6X5P - chains A and B; structure by X-ray diffraction, 2.00 A resolution.

== Chain A ==
Molecule: Coagulation factor IX
From: Homo sapiens
Notes: EC 3.4.21.22
UniProt: P00740 (FA9_HUMAN); residues 16-250 here correspond to UniProt positions 227-461 (UniProt number = residue number + 211)
Chain sequence (235 residues; each row starts with the number of its first residue):
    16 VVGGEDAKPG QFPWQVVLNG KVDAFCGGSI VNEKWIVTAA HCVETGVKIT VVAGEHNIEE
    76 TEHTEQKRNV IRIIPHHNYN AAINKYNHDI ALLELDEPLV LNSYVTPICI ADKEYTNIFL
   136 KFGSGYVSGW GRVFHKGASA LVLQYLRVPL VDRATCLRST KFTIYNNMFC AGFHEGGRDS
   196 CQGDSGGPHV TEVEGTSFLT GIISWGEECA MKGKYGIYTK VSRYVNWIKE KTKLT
Not modelled in the structure: 60-61, 250
Differences from the reference sequence: engineered mutation Ala153 (Arg364 in P00740)
Cystine bridges: Cys41-Cys57, Cys171-Cys185, Cys196-Cys224
Ligand contacts: UQD (3-chloro-4-{[5-hydroxy-6-(4-methylphenyl)pyrimidin-4-yl]amino}benzene-1-carboximidamide): Phe40, Cys41, His56, Cys57, Glu59, Lys100, Tyr101, Asp194, Ser195, Cys196, Gln197, Ser200, Ile218, Ser219, Trp220, Gly221, Glu222, Glu223, Cys224, Gly231
Swiss-Prot annotation at these positions:
  - active site (Charge relay system): His56, Asp104, Ser200
  - binding site (Ca(2+)): Glu70, Asn72, Glu75, Glu77, Glu80

== Chain B ==
Molecule: Coagulation factor IX
From: Homo sapiens
Notes: EC 3.4.21.22
UniProt: P00740 (FA9_HUMAN); residues 85-145 here correspond to UniProt positions 131-191 (UniProt number = residue number + 46)
Chain sequence (62 residues; numbered 84 to 145; the number before each row is that of its first residue):
    84 MDVTCNIKNG RCEQFCKNSA DNKVVCSCTE GYRLAENQKS CEPAVPFPCG RVSVSQTSKL
   144 TR
Not modelled in the structure: 84-85, 102-106, 140-145
Differences from the reference sequence: initiating methionine (84)
Cystine bridges: Cys88-Cys99, Cys95-Cys109, Cys111-Cys124
Swiss-Prot annotation at these positions:
  - site: Arg145 (Cleavage)

== Chain A / chain B interface ==
Disulfides between the chains: Cys124(A)-Cys132(B)
Pairs across the interface (42; chain A residue first):
  Lys23(A) - Gln139(B)  hydrogen bond (side chain-backbone)
  Pro24(A) - Val137(B)
  Pro24(A) - Gln139(B)  hydrogen bond (backbone-side chain)
  Gly25(A) - Val135(B)
  Gly25(A) - Val137(B)
  Gln26(A) - Val135(B)
  Gln26(A) - Gln139(B)
  Pro28(A) - Arg134(B)
  Trp29(A) - Gly133(B)
  Trp29(A) - Arg134(B)
  Leu116(A) - Phe130(B)
  Asn117(A) - Phe130(B)
  Ser118(A) - Phe130(B)
  Ser118(A) - Ser136(B)  hydrogen bond
  Ser118(A) - Val137(B)
  Tyr119(A) - Val137(B)  hydrophobic
  Thr121(A) - Pro131(B)
  Pro122(A) - Cys132(B)
  Pro122(A) - Gly133(B)  hydrogen bond (backbone-backbone)
  Ile123(A) - Cys132(B)
  Cys124(A) - Thr112(B)
  Cys124(A) - Cys132(B)  disulfide
  Cys124(A) - Gly133(B)
  Ala126(A) - Phe98(B)  hydrophobic
  Tyr130(A) - Asn92(B)  hydrogen bond
  Tyr130(A) - Gln97(B)
  Tyr130(A) - Phe98(B)  hydrophobic
  Tyr130(A) - Cys99(B)  hydrogen bond (side chain-backbone)
  Phe134(A) - Phe98(B)  hydrophobic
  Val208(A) - Glu96(B)
  Glu209(A) - Glu96(B)
  Glu209(A) - Arg134(B)
  Gly210(A) - Gly133(B)
  Gly210(A) - Arg134(B)  hydrogen bond (backbone-side chain)
  Thr211(A) - Gln97(B)
  Thr211(A) - Tyr115(B)
  Thr211(A) - Cys132(B)
  Thr211(A) - Gly133(B)
  Thr211(A) - Arg134(B)  hydrogen bond
  Ser212(A) - Gly133(B)  hydrogen bond (backbone-backbone)
  Phe213(A) - Gln97(B)
  Phe213(A) - Phe98(B)  hydrophobic
Other interface residues (no listed pair), chain A (24 interface residues in all): Ile125

== In short ==
The interface between chain A and chain B involves 24 residues on one side and 16 on the other; the contacts
include 1 disulfide bond and 9 hydrogen bonds. Polar pairs include Lys23(A)-Gln139(B), Pro24(A)-Gln139(B) and
Ser118(A)-Ser136(B). Ligands of chain A: compound UQD.
Here chain A is Coagulation factor IX and chain B is Coagulation factor IX, both from Homo sapiens. Entry 6X5P
(Discovery of Hydroxy Pyrimidine Factor IXa Inhibitors) was determined by X-ray diffraction (same publication
as 6X5J and 6X5L).
